Entry 6K1P (electron microscopy, 3.87 A resolution); this record covers chains B and I of the 11 polymer chains in the assembly.

[Chain B]
Name: Histone H4
Source organism: Xenopus laevis
UniProtKB: P62799 (H4_XENLA); residues 1-102 here correspond to UniProt positions 2-103 (UniProt number = residue number + 1)
Amino-acid sequence (102 residues; row label = number of the first residue in the row):
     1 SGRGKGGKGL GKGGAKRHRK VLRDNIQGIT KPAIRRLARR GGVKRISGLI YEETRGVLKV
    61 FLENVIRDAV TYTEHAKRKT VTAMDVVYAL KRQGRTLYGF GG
Not modelled in the structure: 1-13, 102
Swiss-Prot annotation at these positions:
  - DNA-binding region: Lys16 to Lys20
  - modified residue: Ser1 (N-acetylserine), Arg3 (Asymmetric dimethylarginine), Lys5 (N6-(2-hydroxyisobutyryl)lysine), Lys8 (N6-(2-hydroxyisobutyryl)lysine), Lys12 (N6-(2-hydroxyisobutyryl)lysine), Lys16 (N6-(2-hydroxyisobutyryl)lysine), Lys20 (N6,N6,N6-trimethyllysine), Lys31 (N6-(2-hydroxyisobutyryl)lysine), Lys44 (N6-(2-hydroxyisobutyryl)lysine), Ser47 (Phosphoserine), Tyr51 (Phosphotyrosine), Lys59 (N6-(2-hydroxyisobutyryl)lysine), Lys77 (N6-(2-hydroxyisobutyryl)lysine), Lys79 (N6-(2-hydroxyisobutyryl)lysine), Tyr88 (Phosphotyrosine), Lys91 (N6-(2-hydroxyisobutyryl)lysine)
  - cross-link (Glycyl lysine isopeptide (Lys-Gly)): Lys31 (interchain with G-Cter in UFM1), Lys91 (interchain with G-Cter in ubiquitin)

[Chain I]
Molecule: 167-nt DNA strand
Source organism: Escherichia coli K-12
Sequence (167 nucleotides; numbered 1 to 167; the number before each row is that of its first residue):
     1 CTCGAGAATC CCGGTGCCGA GGCCGCTCAA TTGGTCGTAG ACAGCTCTAG CACCGCTTAA
    61 ACGCACGTAC GCGCTGTCCC CCGCGTTTTA ACCGCCAAGG GGATTACTCC CTAGTCTCCA
   121 GGCACGTGTC AGATATATAC ATCCGATAGC TTGTCGAGAA GTACTAG
Not modelled in the structure: 1, 148-167

[How chain B and chain I interact]
Pairs across the interface - 9 pairs, chain B then chain I:
  Arg45(B) with DC81(I), sugar contact; DC82(I), phosphate contact
  Ile46(B) with DC81(I), sugar contact; DC82(I), hydrogen bond to the phosphate
  Arg78(B) with DG102(I), phosphate contact
  Lys79(B) with DG101(I), phosphate contact; DG102(I), hydrogen bond to the phosphate
  Thr80(B) with DG101(I), phosphate contact; DG102(I), hydrogen bond to the phosphate
Interface residues without a listed pair, chain B (8 interface residues in all): Arg23, Ser47, Gly48
Interface residues without a listed pair, chain I (6 interface residues in all): DA91, DA103

[Overview]
8 residues of chain B and 6 residues of chain I are in contact; the contacts include 3 hydrogen bonds. Among
the polar pairs are Ile46(B)-DC82(I), Lys79(B)-DG102(I) and Thr80(B)-DG102(I). From UniProt: a DNA-binding
region on chain B.
Here chain B is Histone H4 (Xenopus laevis) and chain I is a 167-nt DNA strand (Escherichia coli K-12). Entry
6K1P (The complex of ISWI-nucleosome in the ADP.BeF-bound state) was determined by electron microscopy (same
publication as 6JYL and 6IRO).
